8IP6 - chains B and C of the 5 polymer chains in the assembly; structure by electron microscopy, 2.90 A resolution.

Chain B (and C):
Name: Magnesium transporter MRS2 homolog, mitochondrial
From: Homo sapiens
Notes: chain C of this document is another copy of the same molecule, construct and numbering; everything in this record applies to it too
UniProt: Q9HD23 (MRS2_HUMAN), isoform Q9HD23-1; residue numbers follow UniProt; this construct covers 1-443
Amino-acid sequence (453 residues; numbered 1 to 453; the number before each row is that of its first residue):
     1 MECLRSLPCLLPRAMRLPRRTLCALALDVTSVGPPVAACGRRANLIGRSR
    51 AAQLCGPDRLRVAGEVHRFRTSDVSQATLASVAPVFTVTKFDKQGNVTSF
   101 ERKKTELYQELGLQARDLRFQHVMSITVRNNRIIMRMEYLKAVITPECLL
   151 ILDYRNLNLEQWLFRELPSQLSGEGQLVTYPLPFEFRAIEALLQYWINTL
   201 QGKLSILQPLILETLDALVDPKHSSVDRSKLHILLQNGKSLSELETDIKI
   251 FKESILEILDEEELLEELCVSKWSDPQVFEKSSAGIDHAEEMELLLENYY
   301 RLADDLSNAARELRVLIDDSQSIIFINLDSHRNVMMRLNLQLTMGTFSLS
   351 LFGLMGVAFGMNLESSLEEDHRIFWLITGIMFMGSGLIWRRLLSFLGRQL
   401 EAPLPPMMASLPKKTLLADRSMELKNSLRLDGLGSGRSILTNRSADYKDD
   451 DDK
Disordered / not traced: 1-81, 402-453
Construct notes: expression tag (444-453)
UniProt features mapped onto this chain:
  - motif: Gly-360 to Asn-362 (GMN motif)
  - binding site (Mg(2+)): Glu-243, Thr-246, Asp-247, Glu-312, Asp-329, Gly-360, Asn-362
What the authors report for this chain:
  - binding site for chloride ion: Arg-332

Chain B / chain C interface:
Residue-residue contacts (76; chain B residue first):
  Arg-116(B) with Val-178(C); Glu-291(C), salt bridge; Leu-294(C)
  Arg-119(B) with Asn-298(C)
  Gln-121(B) with Asn-298(C)
  His-122(B) with Asn-298(C), hydrogen bond; Arg-301(C); Leu-302(C)
  Arg-129(B) with Glu-290(C), salt bridge; Leu-294(C)
  Lys-222(B) with Leu-400(C)
  Ser-224(B) with Asn-333(C), hydrogen bond (backbone-side chain)
  Ser-225(B) with Ser-330(C); Val-334(C)
  Val-226(B) with Ser-330(C)
  Arg-228(B) with Pro-221(C); Asn-327(C); Ser-330(C); His-331(C), hydrogen bond
  Leu-231(B) with Ile-323(C), hydrophobic; Ile-326(C), hydrophobic; Asn-327(C)
  Leu-235(B) with Asp-319(C); Ile-323(C), hydrophobic
  Glu-243(B) with Glu-312(C)
  Thr-246(B) with Arg-311(C), hydrogen bond; Glu-312(C), hydrogen bond
  Lys-249(B) with Asn-308(C), hydrogen bond
  Ile-250(B) with Asn-308(C)
  Glu-257(B) with Glu-297(C)
  Arg-314(B) with Val-315(C); Asp-319(C), salt bridge
  Gln-321(B) with Ser-322(C)
  Phe-325(B) with Phe-325(C), hydrophobic; Ile-326(C), hydrophobic; Asp-329(C)
  Leu-328(B) with Asp-329(C); Arg-332(C), hydrogen bond (backbone-side chain); Asn-333(C)
  Asp-329(B) with Arg-332(C), salt bridge
  His-331(B) with Asn-333(C); Leu-400(C)
  Arg-332(B) with Arg-332(C); Asn-333(C); Met-336(C)
  Met-335(B) with Asn-333(C); Arg-337(C)
  Met-336(B) with Met-336(C), hydrophobic
  Leu-338(B) with Leu-340(C), hydrophobic; Leu-396(C), hydrophobic
  Asn-339(B) with Leu-340(C); Thr-343(C)
  Leu-342(B) with Leu-340(C), hydrophobic; Met-344(C), hydrophobic
  Thr-346(B) with Phe-347(C)
  Leu-349(B) with Phe-347(C), hydrophobic; Leu-351(C), hydrophobic; Leu-354(C), hydrophobic
  Gly-353(B) with Leu-354(C)
  Gly-356(B) with Met-361(C)
  Val-357(B) with Val-357(C), hydrophobic
  Phe-359(B) with Met-361(C), hydrophobic; Asn-362(C)
  Gly-360(B) with Asn-362(C)
  Met-361(B) with Asn-362(C), hydrogen bond (backbone-side chain)
  Asn-362(B) with Asn-362(C), hydrogen bond
  Leu-367(B) with Leu-363(C)
  His-371(B) with Glu-364(C), salt bridge
  Phe-374(B) with Ala-358(C); Phe-359(C), hydrophobic; Met-361(C), hydrophobic; Leu-363(C), hydrophobic; Glu-364(C)
  Trp-375(B) with Leu-367(C), hydrophobic
  Met-381(B) with Leu-354(C), hydrophobic; Ala-358(C), hydrophobic
Interface residues without a listed pair, chain B (59 interface residues in all): Val-123, Thr-127, Lys-239, Ser-242, Glu-253, Ile-324, Val-334, Gly-345, Glu-368, Glu-369, Asp-370, Ile-373, Ile-377, Thr-378, Phe-382, Trp-389
Interface residues without a listed pair, chain C (54 interface residues in all): Val-219, Asp-304, Asp-305, Leu-316, Ser-320, Ser-350, Gly-360, Ser-365, Phe-395, Gln-399, Glu-401

In short:
Chain B and chain C form an interface of 59 and 54 residues respectively, with 9 hydrogen bonds and 5 salt
bridges. Polar pairs include Arg-116(B)/Glu-291(C), Arg-129(B)/Glu-290(C) and Arg-314(B)/Asp-319(C). From
UniProt: 7 Mg2+-binding residues on chain B. The paper reports a binding site for chloride ion at Arg-332(B).
Chain B and chain C are both Magnesium transporter MRS2 homolog, mitochondrial (Homo sapiens); the structure,
Cryo-EM structure of hMRS2-rest, was determined by electron microscopy, deposited together with 8IP3, 8IP4 and
8IP5.
